Entry 5TUW (X-ray diffraction, 2.30 A resolution); this record covers chains C and D of the 6 polymer chains in the assembly.

== Chain C (and D) ==
Name: Orange carotenoid-binding protein
Source organism: Synechocystis sp. (strain PCC 6803 / Kazusa)
Notes: chain D of this document is another copy of the same molecule, construct and numbering; everything in this record applies to it too
Reference sequence: P74102 (OCP_SYNY3); numbering as in UniProt (aligned over 1-317)
Amino-acid sequence (323 residues; numbered 1 to 323; the number before each row is that of its first residue):
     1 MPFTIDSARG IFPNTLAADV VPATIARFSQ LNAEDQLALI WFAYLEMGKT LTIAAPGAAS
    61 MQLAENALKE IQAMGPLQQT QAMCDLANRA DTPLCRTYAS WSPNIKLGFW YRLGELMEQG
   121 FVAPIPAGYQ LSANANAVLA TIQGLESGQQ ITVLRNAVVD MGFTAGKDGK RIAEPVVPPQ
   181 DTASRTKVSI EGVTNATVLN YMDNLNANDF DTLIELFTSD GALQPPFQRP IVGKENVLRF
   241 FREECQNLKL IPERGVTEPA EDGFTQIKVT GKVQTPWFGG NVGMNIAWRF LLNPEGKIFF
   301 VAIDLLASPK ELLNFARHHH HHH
Disordered / not traced: 1-2, 165-168, 312-323 (chain D: 1, 165-168, 312-323)
Differences from the reference sequence: expression tag (318-323)
Small-molecule neighbours: (3'R)-3'-hydroxy-beta,beta-caroten-4-one (EQ3): Leu37, Ile40, Trp41, Tyr44, Ile53, Leu107, Trp110, Tyr111, Leu113, Gly114, Ile151, Thr152, Leu154, Arg155, Val158, Tyr201, Leu205, Leu223, Pro225, Pro226, Phe240, Cys245, Leu248, Leu250, Val273, Thr275, Trp277, Phe278, Met284, Ile286, Trp288, Ile303
Swiss-Prot annotation at these positions:
  - binding site (echinenone): Glu34 to Ala38, Leu37 to Tyr44, Thr80 to Met83, Leu107 to Met117, Ile125 to Tyr129, Ile151 to Met161, Tyr201, Cys245 to Leu250, Val273 to Met284, Trp288
  - mutagenesis: Glu34 (E34A: Alters carotenoid specificity, <40% quenching, decreases stability of OCP-R, accelerates OCP-R to OCP-O reversion), Tyr44 (Y44F: Acts like wild-type; Y44S: Cannot convert to red form (OCP-R), no NPQ. Does not bind to phycobilisomes), Cys84 (C84A: <40% quenching, decreases stability of OCP-R, accelerates OCP-R to OCP-O reversion), Trp110 (W110F: Acts like wild-type; W110S: Incomplete conversion to red form (OCP-R), no NPQ), Pro126 to Tyr129 (Cannot convert to red form (OCP-R)), Pro126 (P126V: <40% quenching, decreases stability of OCP-R, accelerates OCP-R to OCP-O reversion), Tyr129 (Y129F: <40% quenching, decreases stability of OCP-R, accelerates OCP-R to OCP-O reversion), Arg155 (R155L: Able to convert to red form (OCP-R), no NPQ)
From the paper describing this entry:
  - binding site for (3'R)-3'-hydroxy-beta,beta-caroten-4-one: Tyr201, Trp288

== Chain C / chain D interface ==
Residue-residue contacts - 42 pairs, chain C then chain D:
  Asp6(C) - Asn32(D)
  Asp6(C) - Asn88(D)
  Arg9(C) - Gln30(D)  hydrogen bond (side chain-backbone)
  Arg9(C) - Leu31(D)  hydrogen bond (side chain-backbone)
  Arg9(C) - Asn32(D)
  Gly10(C) - Asn32(D)
  Pro13(C) - Ser132(D)
  Pro13(C) - Ala133(D)  hydrogen bond (backbone-backbone)
  Asn14(C) - Ala133(D)
  Thr15(C) - Asn134(D)
  Leu16(C) - Ala133(D)
  Leu16(C) - Asn134(D)
  Ala17(C) - Asn134(D)  hydrogen bond (backbone-side chain)
  Asp19(C) - Arg27(D)  salt bridge
  Asp19(C) - Asn134(D)  hydrogen bond
  Pro22(C) - Ala26(D)
  Pro22(C) - Gln30(D)
  Ala23(C) - Ala23(D)
  Ala23(C) - Arg27(D)
  Ala26(C) - Pro22(D)
  Ala26(C) - Ala26(D)  hydrophobic
  Arg27(C) - Asp19(D)  salt bridge
  Arg27(C) - Ala23(D)
  Gln30(C) - Arg9(D)  hydrogen bond (backbone-side chain)
  Gln30(C) - Pro22(D)
  Gln30(C) - Phe227(D)
  Leu31(C) - Arg9(D)  hydrogen bond (backbone-side chain)
  Asn32(C) - Asp6(D)
  Asn32(C) - Arg9(D)
  Asn88(C) - Asp6(D)
  Asn88(C) - Arg229(D)  hydrogen bond
  Ser132(C) - Pro13(D)
  Ala133(C) - Pro13(D)  hydrogen bond (backbone-backbone)
  Ala133(C) - Asn14(D)
  Ala133(C) - Leu16(D)  hydrophobic
  Asn134(C) - Thr15(D)
  Asn134(C) - Leu16(D)
  Asn134(C) - Ala17(D)  hydrogen bond (side chain-backbone)
  Asn134(C) - Asp19(D)  hydrogen bond
  Phe227(C) - Gln30(D)
  Arg229(C) - Ser29(D)
  Arg229(C) - Asn88(D)  hydrogen bond
Other interface residues (no listed pair), chain C (26 interface residues in all): Ser7, Ser29, Ala33, Val138
Other interface residues (no listed pair), chain D (27 interface residues in all): Ser7, Gly10, Ala33, Arg89, Val138

== Overview ==
Chain C and chain D form an interface of 26 and 27 residues respectively; the contacts include 12 hydrogen
bonds and 2 salt bridges. Polar contacts include Asp19(C)-Arg27(D), Arg9(C)-Gln30(D) and Arg9(C)-Leu31(D).
Bound to chain C: (3'R)-3'-hydroxy-beta,beta-caroten-4-one. From the paper: a binding site for
(3'R)-3'-hydroxy-beta,beta-caroten-4-one at Tyr201(C) and Trp288(C).
Both chains are Orange carotenoid-binding protein (Synechocystis sp. (strain PCC 6803 / Kazusa)). Entry 5TUW
(Crystal structure of Orange Carotenoid Protein with partial loss of 3'OH Echinenone chromophore) was
determined by X-ray diffraction, deposited together with 5TUX and 5TV0.
